PDB entry 2GT9 | X-ray diffraction, 1.75 A resolution | chains A and B of the 3 polymer chains in the assembly

Chain A:
Name: HLA class I histocompatibility antigen
Source organism: Homo sapiens
Notes: fragment: Human class I major histocompatibility complex, heavy chain (Residues 25-299)
UniProtKB: Q9TQH5 (1A02_HUMAN); residues 1-275 here correspond to UniProt positions 25-299 (UniProt number = residue number + 24)
Chain sequence (275 residues; numbered 1 to 275; the number before each row is that of its first residue):
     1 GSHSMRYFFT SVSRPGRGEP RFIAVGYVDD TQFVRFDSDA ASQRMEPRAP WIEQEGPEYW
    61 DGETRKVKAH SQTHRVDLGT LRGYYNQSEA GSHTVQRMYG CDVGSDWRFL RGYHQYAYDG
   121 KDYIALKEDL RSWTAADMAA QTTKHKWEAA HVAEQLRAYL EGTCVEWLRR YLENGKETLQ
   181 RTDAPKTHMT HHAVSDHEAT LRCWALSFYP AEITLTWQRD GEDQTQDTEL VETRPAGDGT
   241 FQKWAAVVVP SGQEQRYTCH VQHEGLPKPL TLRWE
Disulfides: Cys101-Cys164, Cys203-Cys259

Chain B:
Name: Beta-2-microglobulin
Source organism: Homo sapiens
Notes: fragment: Beta-2-microglobulin (Residues 21-119)
UniProtKB: P61769 (B2MG_HUMAN); residues 1-99 here correspond to UniProt positions 21-119 (UniProt number = residue number + 20)
Chain sequence (100 residues; each row starts with the number of its first residue; numbering starts at 0):
     0 MIQRTPKIQV YSRHPAENGK SNFLNCYVSG FHPSDIEVDL LKNGERIEKV EHSDLSFSKD
    60 WSFYLLYYTE FTPTEKDEYA CRVNHVTLSQ PKIVKWDRDM
Disulfides: Cys25-Cys80
Sequence notes: initiating methionine (0)
Bound ions: Na+: Asn83, His84, Leu87
Curated features (UniProtKB/Swiss-Prot):
  - modified residue: Gln2 (Pyrrolidone carboxylic acid)
  - glycosylation: Ile1 (N-linked (Glc) (glycation) isoleucine), Lys19 (N-linked (Glc) (glycation) lysine), Lys41 (N-linked (Glc) (glycation) lysine), Lys48 (N-linked (Glc) (glycation) lysine), Lys58 (N-linked (Glc) (glycation) lysine), Lys91 (N-linked (Glc) (glycation) lysine), Lys94 (N-linked (Glc) (glycation) lysine)

How chain A and chain B interact:
Residue-residue contacts (60; chain A residue first):
  Arg6(A) with Lys58(B)
  Phe8(A) with Ser55(B); Phe56(B)
  Phe9(A) with Phe56(B)
  Thr10(A) with Phe56(B); Phe62(B)
  Val12(A) with Ser33(B)
  Ile23(A) with Leu54(B)
  Val25(A) with Asp53(B); Leu54(B); Ser55(B)
  Tyr27(A) with Ser55(B); Tyr63(B), hydrogen bond
  Gln32(A) with Asp53(B), hydrogen bond
  Arg35(A) with Asp53(B), salt bridge
  Arg48(A) with Asp53(B), salt bridge
  His93(A) with Met0(B)
  Thr94(A) with Phe62(B)
  Gln96(A) with His31(B), hydrogen bond; Phe56(B); Trp60(B), hydrogen bond (side chain-backbone); Phe62(B)
  Arg97(A) with Phe56(B)
  Met98(A) with Phe56(B), hydrophobic; Lys58(B); Trp60(B), hydrophobic
  Gln115(A) with Trp60(B)
  Tyr116(A) with Trp60(B)
  Ala117(A) with Trp60(B), hydrophobic
  Asp119(A) with Met0(B); Ile1(B); His31(B)
  Gly120(A) with Ile1(B); His31(B)
  Lys121(A) with Ile1(B)
  Asp122(A) with Trp60(B), hydrogen bond
  Thr190(A) with Met99(B), hydrogen bond (side chain-backbone)
  His192(A) with Asp98(B), hydrogen bond (side chain-backbone)
  Arg202(A) with Met99(B), hydrogen bond (side chain-backbone)
  Trp204(A) with Met99(B), hydrogen bond (side chain-backbone)
  Val231(A) with Gln8(B)
  Glu232(A) with Gln8(B), hydrogen bond (backbone-side chain); Ser28(B)
  Thr233(A) with Tyr26(B)
  Arg234(A) with Gln8(B), hydrogen bond; Tyr10(B); Tyr26(B)
  Pro235(A) with Tyr10(B), hydrogen bond (backbone-side chain); Asn24(B); Tyr26(B); Leu65(B), hydrophobic
  Ala236(A) with Arg12(B), hydrogen bond (backbone-side chain); Asn24(B), hydrogen bond (backbone-side chain)
  Gly237(A) with Arg12(B), hydrogen bond (backbone-side chain)
  Asp238(A) with Arg12(B); His13(B)
  Gln242(A) with Tyr10(B); Ser11(B); Arg12(B), hydrogen bond (side chain-backbone)
  Trp244(A) with Met99(B), hydrophobic
Also at the interface, not in a pair above, chain A (38 interface residues in all): Ser92
Also at the interface, not in a pair above, chain B (26 interface residues in all): Pro32, His51, Ser57

In short:
Chain A and chain B form an interface of 38 and 26 residues respectively; the contacts include 16 hydrogen
bonds and 2 salt bridges. Among the polar pairs are Arg35(A)-Asp53(B), Arg48(A)-Asp53(B) and
Tyr27(A)-Tyr63(B). Asn83(B), His84(B) and Leu87(B) form the Na+ site.
Chain A is HLA class I histocompatibility antigen and chain B is Beta-2-microglobulin, both from Homo sapiens;
the structure, Human Class I MHC HLA-A2 in complex with the decameric Melan-A/MART-1(26-35) peptide, was
determined by X-ray diffraction together with 2GTW, 2GTZ and 2GUO from the same study.
